PDB entry 2UXD | X-ray diffraction, 3.20 A resolution | chains A and Q of the 23 polymer chains in the assembly

[Chain A]
Molecule: 16S ribosomal RNA
From: Thermus thermophilus
Sequence (1523 nucleotides; row label = number of the first residue in the row; note: 57 numbers in that range are skipped by the numbering (no residue carries them; nothing is unmodelled there); a row labelled like 76A-76B holds insertion residues (76A, then the next letters in order); numbering starts at 0):
     0 UUUG
    4A U
     5 UGGAGAGUUUGAUCCUGGCUCAGGGUGAACGCUGGCGGCGUGCCUAAGAC
    55 AUGCAAGUCGUGCGGG
    73 C
    76 C
76A-76B GC
    77 GGGGUUUU
    88 ACUCCG
    95 UGGUC
   101 AGCGGCGGACGGGUGAGUAACGCGUGGGU
  129A G
   130 ACCUACCCGGAAGAGGGGGACAACCCGGGGAAACUCGGGCUAAUCCCCCA
   180 UGUGGACCCGC
190A-190L CCCUUGGGGUGU
   191 GUCCAAAGGGCUUU
   216 GCCCGCUUCCGGAUGGGCCCGCGUCCCAUCAGCUAGUUGGUGGGGUAAUG
   266 GCCCACCAAGGCGACGACGGGUAGCCGGUCUGAGAGGAUGGCCGGCCACA
   316 GGGGCACUGAGACACGGGCCCCACUCCUACGGGAGGCAGCAGUUAGGAAU
   366 CUUCCGCAAUGGGCGCAAGCCUGACGGAGCGACGCCGCUUGGAGGAAGAA
   416 GCCCUUCGGGGUGUAAACUCCUGA
   441 ACCCGGGACGAAACCCCCGAC
   474 G
474A-474B AG
   475 GGGACUGACGGUACCGGG
   494 GUA
  497D A
   498 UAGCGCCGGCCAACUCCGUGCCAGCAGCCGCGGUAAUACGGAGGGCGCGA
   548 GCGUUACCCGGAUUCACUGGGCGUAAAGGGCGUGUAGGCGGCCUGGGGCG
   598 UCCCAUGUGAAAGACCACGGCUCAACCGUGGGGGAGCGUGGGAUACGCUC
   648 AGGCUAGACGGUGGGAGAGGGUGGUGGAAUUCCCGGAGUAGCGGUGAAAU
   698 GCGCAGAUACCGGGAGGAACGCCGAUGGCGAAGGCAGCCACCUGGUCCAC
   748 CCGUGACGCUGAGGCGCGAAAGCGUGGGGAGCAAACCGGAUUAGAUACCC
   798 GGGUAGUCCACGCCCUAAACGAUGCGCGCUAGGUCUCUGGGUCU
   848 CCUGGGGGCCGAAGCUAACGCGUUAAGCGCGCCGCCUGGGGAGUACGGCC
   898 GCAAGGCUGAAACUCAAAGGAAUUGACGGGGGCCCGCACAAGCGGUGGAG
   948 CAUGUGGUUUAAUUCGAAGCAACGCGAAGAACCUUACCAGGCCUUGACAU
   998 GCUA
 1001A G
  1002 GGAAA
 1006A C
  1007 CCGGGUGAAAGCCUGGGGUGCCCC
1030A-1030D GCGA
  1031 GGGGAGCCCUAGCACAGGUGCUGCAUGGCCGUCGUCAGCUCGUGCCGUGA
  1081 GGUGUUGGGUUAAGUCCCGCAACGAGCGCAACCCCCGCCGUUAGUUGCCA
  1131 GCGGUUCGGCCGGGCACUCUAACGGGACUGCCCGCG
  1168 A
 1168A A
  1169 A
  1171 GCGGGAGGAAGGAGGGGACGACGUCUGGUCAGCAUGGCCCUUACGGCCUG
  1221 GGCGACACACGUGCUACAAUGCCCACUACAAAGCGAUGCCACCCGGCAAC
  1271 GGGGAGCUAAUCGCAAAAAGGUGGGCCCAGUUCGGAUUGGGGUCUGCAAC
  1321 CCGACCCCAUGAAGCCGGAAUCGCUAGUAAUCGCGGAUCAGCC
 1363A A
  1364 UGCCGCGGUGAAUACGUUCCCGGGCCUUGUACACACCGCCCGUCACGCCA
  1414 UGGGAGCGGGCUCUACCCGAAGUCGCCGGG
  1446 AG
  1452 C
  1459 C
1459A-1459G UACGGGC
  1460 AGGCGCCGAGGGUAGGGCCCGUGACUGGGGCGAAGUCGUAACAAGGUAGC
  1510 UGUACCGGAAGGUGCGGCUGGAUCAC
 1536C C
  1537 UCCUUUCU
Unresolved in the structure: 0-3, 4A, 76A-76B, 95, 129A, 190A-190L, 441, 459, 474A-474B, 478, 497D, 1168A, 1459A-1459G, 1535, 1536C, 1537-1538
Metal / ion sites: Mg2+ site 1: U12, G21; Mg2+ site 2 near G21 (its only coordinating residue here); Mg2+ site 3: G107, A325; Mg2+ site 4: C121, G124, U125, G236; Mg2+ site 5 near G126 (its only coordinating residue here); Mg2+ site 6: U182, G183; K+ site 1: G293, U304, G305; K+ site 2 near G297 (its only coordinating residue here); Mg2+ site 7 near G324 (its only coordinating residue here); Mg2+ site 8 near C352 (its only coordinating residue here); Mg2+ site 9 near G362 (its only coordinating residue here); Mg2+ site 10: A509, A510; 25 more Mg2+ sites not listed
Ligand contacts: paromomycin (PAR): G1405, U1406, C1407, A1408, C1409, C1490, G1491, A1492, A1493, G1494, U1495, C1496

[Chain Q]
Protein: Ribosomal protein S17
From: Thermus thermophilus
UniProt: Q5SHP7 (RS17_THET8); residues 2-105 here correspond to UniProt positions 1-104 (UniProt number = residue number - 1)
Chain sequence (105 residues; numbered 1 to 105; the number before each row is that of its first residue):
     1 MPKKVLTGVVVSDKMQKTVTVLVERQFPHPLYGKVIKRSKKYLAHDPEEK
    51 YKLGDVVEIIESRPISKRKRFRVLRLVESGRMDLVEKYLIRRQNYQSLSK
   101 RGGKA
Unresolved in the structure: 1
Sequence notes: conflict Gln96 (Glu95 in Q5SHP7)

[How chain A and chain Q interact]
Pairs across the interface (87; chain A residue first):
  G127(A) with Pro2(Q), hydrogen bond to the sugar; Glu61(Q), hydrogen bond to the base
  G128(A) with Pro2(Q), sugar contact; Lys3(Q), hydrogen bond to the phosphate
  U129(A) with Lys3(Q), salt bridge to the phosphate
  A130(A) with Arg63(Q), base contact
  C234(A) with Pro64(Q), sugar contact; Arg70(Q), hydrogen bond to the phosphate
  C235(A) with Glu61(Q), sugar contact; Arg70(Q), salt bridge to the phosphate; Phe71(Q), sugar contact
  G236(A) with Lys40(Q), salt bridge to the phosphate; Tyr42(Q), hydrogen bond to the phosphate
  C237(A) with Arg25(Q), hydrogen bond to the phosphate; Lys40(Q), salt bridge to the phosphate; Tyr42(Q), hydrogen bond to the phosphate
  G238(A) with Arg25(Q), salt bridge to the phosphate
  A246(A) with Leu98(Q), hydrogen bond to the sugar
  G247(A) with Ser99(Q), phosphate contact; Lys100(Q), hydrogen bond to the phosphate
  U253(A) with Met15(Q), sugar contact; Lys67(Q), salt bridge to the phosphate
  G254(A) with Met15(Q), sugar contact; Gln16(Q), hydrogen bond to the sugar; Thr18(Q), hydrogen bond to the phosphate; Ser66(Q), hydrogen bond to the phosphate; Lys67(Q), phosphate contact; Arg68(Q), phosphate contact; Lys69(Q), phosphate contact
  G255(A) with Gln16(Q), hydrogen bond to the sugar; Lys17(Q), hydrogen bond to the sugar; Ile65(Q), phosphate contact; Ser66(Q), phosphate contact; Lys69(Q), salt bridge to the phosphate
  U256(A) with Lys17(Q), salt bridge to the phosphate
  U264(A) with Arg63(Q), sugar contact; Pro64(Q), hydrogen bond to the sugar
  G265(A) with Pro64(Q), sugar contact; Ile65(Q), phosphate contact; Ser66(Q), sugar contact; Lys67(Q), hydrogen bond to the sugar
  G266(A) with Lys67(Q), phosphate contact
  C267(A) with Lys67(Q), phosphate contact
  C272(A) with Gln16(Q), base contact
  A273(A) with Gln16(Q), sugar contact
  G275(A) with Lys14(Q), phosphate contact; Met15(Q), sugar contact
  G276(A) with Ser12(Q), phosphate contact; Met15(Q), sugar contact; Thr20(Q), phosphate contact; Arg68(Q), hydrogen bond to the sugar
  C277(A) with Lys41(Q), salt bridge to the phosphate; Arg68(Q), salt bridge to the phosphate
  G278(A) with Lys41(Q), salt bridge to the phosphate; Arg92(Q), base contact; Tyr95(Q), base contact
  A279(A) with Tyr95(Q), hydrogen bond to the phosphate; Leu98(Q), base contact
  C280(A) with Arg38(Q), sugar contact; Ser39(Q), hydrogen bond to the base; Arg91(Q), hydrogen bond to the base
  C564(A) with Leu31(Q), base contact; Tyr32(Q), sugar contact
  U582(A) with Asn94(Q), hydrogen bond to the sugar
  A583(A) with Ile90(Q), sugar contact; Asn94(Q), hydrogen bond to the sugar
  G584(A) with Lys87(Q), salt bridge to the phosphate
  G585(A) with Lys34(Q), hydrogen bond to the sugar; Lys37(Q), salt bridge to the phosphate
  C586(A) with Lys34(Q), salt bridge to the phosphate
  C596(A) with Gln26(Q), sugar contact
  G597(A) with Gln26(Q), sugar contact
  U598(A) with Pro28(Q), phosphate contact
  G635(A) with Pro2(Q), sugar contact
  U636(A) with Pro2(Q), sugar contact
  C647(A) with Arg81(Q), salt bridge to the phosphate
  A759(A) with Asn94(Q), base contact
  G760(A) with Ser97(Q), hydrogen bond to the base; Leu98(Q), sugar contact
  G761(A) with Ala105(Q), base contact
  C762(A) with Gly102(Q), phosphate contact; Gly103(Q), phosphate contact; Lys104(Q), sugar contact; Ala105(Q), sugar contact
  C879(A) with Lys34(Q), salt bridge to the phosphate
  G895(A) with Lys100(Q), hydrogen bond to the phosphate
  C896(A) with Lys100(Q), salt bridge to the phosphate
Also at the interface, not in a pair above, chain A (49 interface residues in all): U252, G644, C897
Also at the interface, not in a pair above, chain Q (52 interface residues in all): Lys4, Val35, Leu43, His45, Ser62, Arg101

[Overview]
Chain A and chain Q form an interface of 49 and 52 residues respectively, with 25 hydrogen bonds and 17 salt
bridges. Among the polar pairs are G127(A)-Glu61(Q), C280(A)-Ser39(Q) and C280(A)-Arg91(Q). Chain A binds
paromomycin. U12(A) and G21(A) form the Mg2+ site 1.
Here chain A is 16S ribosomal RNA and chain Q is Ribosomal protein S17, both from Thermus thermophilus. Entry
2UXD (Crystal structure of an extended tRNA anticodon stem loop in complex with its cognate mRNA CGGG ...) was
determined by X-ray diffraction (same publication as 2UXB and 2UXC).
